PDB entry 8SGO | electron microscopy, 2.65 A resolution | chains C and D of the 9 polymer chains in the assembly

# Chain C
Name: Gamma-aminobutyric acid receptor subunit beta-2
Organism: Homo sapiens
UniProt: P47870 (GBRB2_HUMAN); the construct has insertions or renumbered stretches relative to UniProt, so the offset changes along the chain: 1-307 = UniProt 25-331; 315-341 = UniProt 486-512
Amino-acid sequence (364 residues; numbered 1 to 364; the number before each row is that of its first residue):
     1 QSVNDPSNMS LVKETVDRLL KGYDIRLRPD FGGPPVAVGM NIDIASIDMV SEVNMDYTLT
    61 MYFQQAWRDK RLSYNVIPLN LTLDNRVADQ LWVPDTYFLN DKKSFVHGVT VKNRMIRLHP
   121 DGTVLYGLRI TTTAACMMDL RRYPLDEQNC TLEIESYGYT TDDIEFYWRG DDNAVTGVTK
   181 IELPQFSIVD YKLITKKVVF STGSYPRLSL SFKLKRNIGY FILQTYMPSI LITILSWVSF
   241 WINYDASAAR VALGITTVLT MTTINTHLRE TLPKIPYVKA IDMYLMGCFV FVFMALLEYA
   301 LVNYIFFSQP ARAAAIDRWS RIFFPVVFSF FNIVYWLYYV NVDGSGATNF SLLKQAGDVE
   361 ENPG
Unresolved in the structure: 1-6, 341-364
Construct notes: linker (308-314); expression tag (342-364)
Disulfide bonds: Cys-136/Cys-150
Glycans and other covalent adducts: N-acetylglucosamine (NAG) linked to Asn-80, Asn-149
Residues lining bound ligands:
  - Pregnenolone sulfate (A8W): Ala-248, Ala-252, Thr-256
  - gamma-amino-butanoic acid (ABU): Tyr-97, Glu-155, Ser-156, Tyr-157, Phe-200, Thr-202, Tyr-205
  - phosphatidylethanolamine (PTY): Thr-262, Asn-265, Pro-276, Val-278, Met-286, Phe-289, Val-290
  - Q3G (O-[(R)-[(2S)-2-(hexadecanoyloxy)-3-(octadecanoyloxy)propoxy](hydroxy)phosphoryl]-D-serine): Arg-141, Pro-276, Tyr-277, Val-278, Met-283, Met-286, Gly-287, Val-290, Phe-291, Met-294, Val-327, Phe-330, Phe-331, Val-334, Tyr-335, Tyr-338, Tyr-339
Curated features (UniProtKB/Swiss-Prot):
  - binding site (histamine): Tyr-97, Ser-156, Tyr-157, Thr-202
  - binding site (4-aminobutanoate): Tyr-157, Thr-202
  - glycosylation (N-linked (GlcNAc...) asparagine): Asn-8, Asn-80, Asn-149
From the paper describing this entry:
  - binding site for Pregnenolone sulfate: Ala-252 (from molecular simulation)
  - mutagenesis - A252S: decreased binding to Pregnenolone sulfate (from molecular simulation)
  - binding site for Q3G: Arg-141, Val-278

# Chain D
Name: Gamma-aminobutyric acid receptor subunit alpha-1
Organism: Homo sapiens
UniProt: P14867 (GBRA1_HUMAN); the construct has insertions or renumbered stretches relative to UniProt, so the offset changes along the chain: 1-312 = UniProt 28-339; 320-358 = UniProt 418-456
Amino-acid sequence (358 residues; row label = number of the first residue in the row):
     1 QPSLQDELKD NTTVFTRILD RLLDGYDNRL RPGLGERVTE VKTDIFVTSF GPVSDHDMEY
    61 TIDVFFRQSW KDERLKFKGP MTVLRLNNLM ASKIWTPDTF FHNGKKSVAH NMTMPNKLLR
   121 ITEDGTLLYT MRLTVRAECP MHLEDFPMDA HACPLKFGSY AYTRAEVVYE WTREPARSVV
   181 VAEDGSRLNQ YDLLGQTVDS GIVQSSTGEY VVMTTHFHLK RKIGYFVIQT YLPCIMTVIL
   241 SQVSFWLNRE SVPARTVFGV TTVLTMTTLS ISARNSLPKV AYATAMDWFI AVCYAFVFSA
   301 LIEFATVNYF TKSQPARAAK IDRLSRIAFP LLFGIFNLVY WATYLNREPQ LKAPTPHQ
Unresolved in the structure: 1-9, 348-358
Construct notes: linker (313-319)
Disulfide bonds: Cys-139/Cys-153
Glycans and other covalent adducts: N-acetylglucosamine (NAG) linked to Asn-111
Residues lining bound ligands:
  - gamma-amino-butanoic acid (ABU): Phe-65, Arg-67, Leu-118, Thr-130
  - phosphatidylethanolamine (PTY), molecule 1: Lys-222, Ile-223, Gly-224, Val-227, Ile-228, Leu-232, Pro-233, Ile-235, Met-236, Thr-237, Ile-239, Pro-330, Phe-333, Gly-334, Asn-337, Trp-341
  - phosphatidylethanolamine (PTY), molecule 2: Trp-246, Arg-249, Arg-323, Arg-326, Ile-327, Pro-330, Leu-331
  - phosphatidylethanolamine (PTY), molecule 3: Ala-291, Val-292, Tyr-294, Ala-295, Phe-296, Phe-298, Ser-299, Ile-302, Glu-303, Thr-306, Phe-310, Arg-317, Ile-321, Leu-324, Ser-325, Ala-328, Phe-329, Leu-332, Ile-335, Phe-336
Curated features (UniProtKB/Swiss-Prot):
  - binding site (4-aminobutanoate): Arg-67, Thr-130
  - binding site (3alpha-hydroxy-5alpha-pregnan-11,20-dione): Trp-246
  - glycosylation (N-linked (GlcNAc...) asparagine): Asn-11, Asn-111
From the paper describing this entry:
  - binding site for Pregnenolone sulfate: Val-257 (from molecular simulation)
  - mutagenesis - V257S: decreased binding to Pregnenolone sulfate (from molecular simulation)
  - mutagenesis - Q242L: abolished signaling in response to neurosteroids (citing earlier work)
  - mutagenesis - W246L: abolished signaling in response to allopregnanolone (citing earlier work)

# Chain C / chain D interface
Contacting residue pairs (89):
  Asp-24(C) / Thr-16(D)  hydrogen bond
  Ile-25(C) / Asn-87(D)
  Arg-26(C) / Leu-19(D)
  Arg-26(C) / Asp-20(D)  salt bridge
  Arg-26(C) / Leu-23(D)
  Arg-26(C) / Asn-87(D)
  Arg-26(C) / Leu-89(D)
  Leu-27(C) / Thr-12(D)
  Leu-27(C) / Phe-15(D)  hydrophobic
  Leu-27(C) / Thr-16(D)
  Leu-27(C) / Leu-19(D)  hydrophobic
  Phe-31(C) / Phe-15(D)  hydrophobic
  Phe-31(C) / Met-81(D)
  Phe-31(C) / Leu-84(D)  hydrophobic
  Phe-31(C) / Arg-85(D)
  Gly-32(C) / Asn-11(D)
  Val-93(C) / Met-114(D)  hydrophobic
  Thr-96(C) / Met-112(D)
  Thr-96(C) / Thr-113(D)  hydrogen bond (backbone-backbone)
  Thr-96(C) / Met-114(D)
  Tyr-97(C) / Phe-65(D)
  Tyr-97(C) / Met-112(D)
  Tyr-97(C) / Asn-116(D)
  Tyr-97(C) / Arg-132(D)
  Phe-98(C) / Met-112(D)  hydrophobic
  Phe-98(C) / Arg-132(D)  hydrogen bond (backbone-side chain)
  Leu-99(C) / Phe-65(D)  hydrophobic
  Leu-99(C) / Arg-132(D)  hydrogen bond (backbone-side chain)
  Asp-101(C) / Arg-132(D)  salt bridge
  Ser-104(C) / Met-112(D)  hydrogen bond
  Phe-105(C) / Met-112(D)
  Val-106(C) / Met-112(D)  hydrophobic
  Leu-128(C) / Thr-113(D)
  Ile-130(C) / Met-112(D)  hydrophobic
  Ala-135(C) / Arg-187(D)
  Met-137(C) / Arg-187(D)
  Tyr-157(C) / Phe-65(D)  hydrophobic
  Tyr-157(C) / Asn-116(D)
  Tyr-157(C) / Lys-117(D)
  Tyr-157(C) / Leu-118(D)  hydrophobic
  Tyr-157(C) / Thr-130(D)
  Tyr-157(C) / Met-131(D)  hydrogen bond (side chain-backbone)
  Tyr-157(C) / Arg-132(D)  hydrogen bond (side chain-backbone)
  Gly-158(C) / Leu-118(D)
  Gly-158(C) / Arg-120(D)  hydrogen bond (backbone-side chain)
  Tyr-159(C) / Asn-87(D)
  Thr-160(C) / Arg-85(D)
  Asp-162(C) / Arg-85(D)  salt bridge
  Asp-163(C) / Arg-85(D)  salt bridge
  Phe-200(C) / Phe-46(D)  hydrophobic
  Phe-200(C) / Phe-65(D)  hydrophobic
  Ser-201(C) / Arg-67(D)
  Ser-201(C) / Arg-173(D)
  Thr-202(C) / Arg-67(D)
  Thr-202(C) / Arg-120(D)
  Tyr-205(C) / Arg-120(D)  hydrogen bond
  Ser-247(C) / Ser-251(D)  hydrogen bond
  Ser-247(C) / Ala-254(D)
  Val-251(C) / Ala-254(D)  hydrophobic
  Val-251(C) / Phe-258(D)  hydrophobic
  Ile-255(C) / Leu-240(D)  hydrophobic
  Ile-255(C) / Thr-261(D)
  Val-258(C) / Leu-240(D)  hydrophobic
  Leu-259(C) / Thr-265(D)
  Arg-269(C) / Tyr-225(D)  hydrogen bond (side chain-backbone)
  Arg-269(C) / Ile-228(D)
  Arg-269(C) / Gln-229(D)
  Glu-270(C) / Gln-229(D)  hydrogen bond
  Pro-273(C) / Asn-189(D)
  Lys-274(C) / Asn-189(D)
  Lys-274(C) / Gln-190(D)
  Lys-274(C) / Tyr-225(D)  hydrogen bond
  Lys-274(C) / Ser-276(D)
  Ile-275(C) / Tyr-225(D)
  Pro-276(C) / Asn-189(D)
  Pro-276(C) / Lys-222(D)
  Pro-276(C) / Gly-224(D)
  Pro-276(C) / Tyr-225(D)
  Val-278(C) / Ile-228(D)  hydrophobic
  Phe-293(C) / Met-236(D)  hydrophobic
  Phe-293(C) / Ile-239(D)  hydrophobic
  Phe-293(C) / Leu-240(D)  hydrophobic
  Leu-296(C) / Leu-240(D)  hydrophobic
  Leu-297(C) / Val-243(D)  hydrophobic
  Asn-303(C) / Leu-247(D)
  Asn-303(C) / Asn-248(D)  hydrogen bond
  Tyr-304(C) / Trp-246(D)
  Tyr-304(C) / Arg-326(D)
  Phe-307(C) / Asn-248(D)
Interface residues without a listed pair, chain C (60 interface residues in all): Phe-63, Arg-71, Trp-92, Pro-94, Asp-95, Asn-100, Lys-102, Thr-266, Tyr-277, Asp-282, Met-286, Phe-289, Ala-300
Interface residues without a listed pair, chain D (56 interface residues in all): Leu-86, Met-90, His-110, Leu-128, Ser-186, Phe-226, Leu-232, Val-257

# Summary
60 residues of chain C and 56 residues of chain D are in contact, with 14 hydrogen bonds and 4 salt bridges.
Polar contacts include Arg-26(C)/Asp-20(D), Asp-101(C)/Arg-132(D) and Asp-162(C)/Arg-85(D). From the paper: a
binding site for Pregnenolone sulfate at Ala-252(C) and Val-257(D); A252S of chain C reduces binding to
Pregnenolone sulfate; 4 substitutions were tested in all.
Chain C is Gamma-aminobutyric acid receptor subunit beta-2 and chain D is Gamma-aminobutyric acid receptor
subunit alpha-1, both from Homo sapiens; the structure, Human GABAA receptor alpha1-beta2-gamma2 subtype in
complex with GABA plus pregnenolone sulfate, was determined by electron microscopy, deposited together with
8SI9 and 8SID.
